PDB entry 1MFB | X-ray diffraction, 2.10 A resolution | chains L and H

== Chain L ==
Protein: IGG1-lambda SE155-4 fab (light chain)
From: Mus musculus
Notes: antibody fragment or engineered binder
Sequence (215 residues; numbered 1 to 215; the number before each row is that of its first residue):
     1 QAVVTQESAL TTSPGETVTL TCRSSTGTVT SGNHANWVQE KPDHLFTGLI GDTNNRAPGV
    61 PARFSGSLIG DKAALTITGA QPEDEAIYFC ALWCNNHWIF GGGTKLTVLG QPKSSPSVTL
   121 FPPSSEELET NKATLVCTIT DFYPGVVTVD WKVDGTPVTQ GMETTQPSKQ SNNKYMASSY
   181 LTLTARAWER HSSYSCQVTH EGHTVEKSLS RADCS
Unresolved in the structure: 213-215
Disulfides: C22-C90, C137-C196
Sequence notes: conflict T28 (Ala47 in 387376), S31 (Thr50 in 387376), G32 (Ser51 in 387376), H34 (Tyr53 in 387376), D52 (Gly71 in 387376), P82 (Thr101 in 387376), C94 (Tyr113 in 387376), N95 (Ser114 in 387376), I99 (Val118 in 387376)

== Chain H ==
Protein: IGG1-lambda SE155-4 fab (heavy chain)
From: Mus musculus
Notes: antibody fragment or engineered binder
Sequence (219 residues; numbered 251 to 469; the number before each row is that of its first residue):
   251 EVQVQQSGTV LARPGASVKM SCKASGYTFT NYWMHWIKQR PGQGLEWIGA IYPGNSATFY
   311 NHKFRAKTKL TAVTSTITAY MELSSLTNED SAVYYCTRGG HGYYGDYWGQ GASLTVSSAK
   371 TTPPSVYPLA PGSAAQTDSM VTLGCLVKGY FPEPVTVTWN SGSLSSGVHT FPAVLQSDLY
   431 TLSSSVTVPS STWPSETVTC NVAHPASSTK VDKKIVPRC
Unresolved in the structure: 384-389, 469
Disulfides: C272-C346, C395-C450
Sequence notes: conflict R468 (Asp240 in 208365)

== How chain L and chain H interact ==
Residue-residue contacts - 68 pairs, chain L then chain H:
  H34(L) with G352(H)
  N36(L) with G352(H); Y353(H); Y354(H)
  V38(L) with Y354(H); W358(H), hydrophobic
  E40(L) with Q289(H)
  H44(L) with Q289(H), hydrogen bond; V343(H); Y345(H), hydrogen bond
  F46(L) with Q289(H); L295(H), hydrophobic; Y345(H); W358(H), hydrophobic
  G48(L) with G355(H); D356(H), hydrogen bond (backbone-backbone)
  G51(L) with Y353(H)
  D52(L) with G352(H), hydrogen bond (backbone-backbone)
  P58(L) with Y357(H)
  F89(L) with L295(H), hydrophobic
  A91(L) with Y354(H), hydrophobic
  N96(L) with W297(H); F309(H)
  H97(L) with W297(H); Y310(H); N311(H); H312(H), hydrogen bond (side chain-backbone)
  W98(L) with H285(H); W297(H); G352(H); Y354(H)
  F100(L) with L295(H); Y354(H)
  F121(L) with L379(H); T392(H)
  P122(L) with R468(H)
  P123(L) with R468(H), hydrogen bond (backbone-side chain)
  S124(L) with Y377(H); P378(H); R468(H)
  S125(L) with R468(H)
  E126(L) with Y377(H); P378(H); K463(H), salt bridge
  E127(L) with Y377(H); K398(H), salt bridge
  T130(L) with Y377(H)
  K132(L) with K398(H)
  V136(L) with S433(H)
  T138(L) with F421(H)
  T140(L) with H419(H); F421(H)
  E163(L) with L425(H)
  T165(L) with P422(H); V424(H)
  S168(L) with P422(H)
  Q170(L) with H419(H)
  M176(L) with H419(H); T420(H); F421(H), hydrophobic
  A177(L) with F421(H)
  S178(L) with F421(H)
  Y180(L) with L396(H), hydrophobic; V424(H), hydrophobic; Q426(H); L432(H); S433(H), hydrogen bond
  T182(L) with Q426(H), hydrogen bond
Interface residues without a listed pair, chain L (47 interface residues in all): T47, A57, W93, N95, T119, T134, I139, D141, T164, Q166
Interface residues without a listed pair, chain H (43 interface residues in all): I287, P291, E296, H351, Q360, A380, L393, G394, T431

== Summary ==
The interface between chain L and chain H involves 47 residues on one side and 43 on the other, with 8
hydrogen bonds and 2 salt bridges. Polar pairs include E126(L)-K463(H), E127(L)-K398(H) and H44(L)-Q289(H).
Here chain L is IGG1-lambda SE155-4 fab (light chain) and chain H is IGG1-lambda SE155-4 fab (heavy chain),
both from Mus musculus. Entry 1MFB (High resolution structures of antibody fab fragment complexed with
cell-surface oligosaccharide of pathogenic salmonella) was determined by X-ray diffraction together with 1MFC
from the same study.
